PDB entry 8FIT | X-ray diffraction, 2.75 A resolution | chains A and B

Chain A (and B):
Protein: cs074A
Organism: synthetic construct
Notes: chain B of this document is another copy of the same molecule, construct and numbering; everything in this record applies to it too
Amino-acid sequence (263 residues; each row starts with the number of its first residue):
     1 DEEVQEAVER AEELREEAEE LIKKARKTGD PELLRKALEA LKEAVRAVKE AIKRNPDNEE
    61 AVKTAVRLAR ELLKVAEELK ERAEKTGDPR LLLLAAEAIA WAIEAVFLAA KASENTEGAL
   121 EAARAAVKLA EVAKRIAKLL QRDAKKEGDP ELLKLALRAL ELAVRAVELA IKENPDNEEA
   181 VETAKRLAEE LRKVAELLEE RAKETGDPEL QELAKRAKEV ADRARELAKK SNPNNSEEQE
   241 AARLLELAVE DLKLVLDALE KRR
Not modelled in the structure: 1, 231-263 (chain B: 1-238, 262-263)

Chain A / chain B interface:
Residue-residue contacts - 30 pairs, chain A then chain B:
  Arg-70(A) / Leu-244(B)
  Leu-73(A) / Leu-244(B)  hydrophobic
  Leu-73(A) / Leu-245(B)  hydrophobic
  Leu-73(A) / Ala-248(B)  hydrophobic
  Lys-80(A) / Ala-248(B)
  Lys-80(A) / Leu-252(B)
  Lys-80(A) / Val-255(B)
  Gly-87(A) / Leu-259(B)
  Leu-92(A) / Leu-252(B)  hydrophobic
  Leu-92(A) / Leu-256(B)  hydrophobic
  Leu-92(A) / Leu-259(B)  hydrophobic
  Ile-99(A) / Ala-248(B)
  Ile-99(A) / Val-249(B)  hydrophobic
  Ala-102(A) / Leu-245(B)
  Ile-103(A) / Leu-245(B)  hydrophobic
  Val-106(A) / Leu-245(B)  hydrophobic
  Asn-115(A) / Gln-239(B)  hydrogen bond
  Glu-121(A) / Ala-242(B)
  Glu-121(A) / Arg-243(B)  salt bridge
  Ala-125(A) / Val-249(B)
  Lys-128(A) / Glu-246(B)  salt bridge
  Lys-128(A) / Val-249(B)
  Lys-128(A) / Glu-250(B)
  Lys-128(A) / Lys-253(B)
  Val-132(A) / Val-249(B)
  Val-132(A) / Leu-252(B)  hydrophobic
  Val-132(A) / Lys-253(B)
  Arg-135(A) / Leu-256(B)
  Leu-139(A) / Leu-256(B)  hydrophobic
  Leu-139(A) / Leu-259(B)  hydrophobic
Interface residues without a listed pair, chain A (23 interface residues in all): Glu-84, Ala-96, Gly-118, Leu-129, Glu-131, Ile-136, Arg-142
Interface residues without a listed pair, chain B (20 interface residues in all): Glu-240, Ala-241, Asp-251, Asp-257, Ala-258, Glu-260

Overview:
23 residues of chain A face 20 of chain B across their interface; the contacts include 1 hydrogen bond and 2
salt bridges. Polar pairs include Glu-121(A)/Arg-243(B), Lys-128(A)/Glu-246(B) and Asn-115(A)/Gln-239(B).
Chain A and chain B are both cs074A (synthetic construct); the structure, Multi-state design of two-state
switchable hinge proteins, was determined by X-ray diffraction (same publication as 8FIH, 8FIQ and 8FVT).
